1JY7 - chains B and C of the 4 polymer chains in the assembly; structure by X-ray diffraction, 3.20 A resolution.

Chain B:
Protein: Hemoglobin beta chain
From: Homo sapiens
Reference sequence: P68871 (HBB_HUMAN); numbering as in UniProt (aligned over 1-146)
Sequence (146 residues; numbered 1 to 146; the number before each row is that of its first residue):
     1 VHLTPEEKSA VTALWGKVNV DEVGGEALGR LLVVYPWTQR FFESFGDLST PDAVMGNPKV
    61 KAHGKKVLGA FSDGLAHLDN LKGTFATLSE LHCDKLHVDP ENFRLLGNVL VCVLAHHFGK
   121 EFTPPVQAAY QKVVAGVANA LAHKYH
Ion coordination: heme Fe near His92 (its only coordinating residue here)
Residues lining bound ligands: heme (HEM): Thr38, Phe41, Phe42, His63, Lys66, Val67, Ala70, Phe71, Leu88, Leu91, His92, Leu96, Val98, Asn102, Phe103, Leu106, Val137, Leu141

Chain C:
Protein: Hemoglobin alpha chain
From: Homo sapiens
Reference sequence: P69905 (HBA_HUMAN); numbering as in UniProt (aligned over 1-141)
Sequence (141 residues; each row starts with the number of its first residue):
     1 VLSPADKTNV KAAWGKVGAH AGEYGAEALE RMFLSFPTTK TYFPHFDLSH GSAQVKGHGK
    61 KVADALTNAV AHVDDMPNAL SALSDLHAHK LRVDPVNFKL LSHCLLVTLA AHLPAEFTPA
   121 VHASLDKFLA SVSTVLTSKY R
Ion coordination: heme Fe near His87 (its only coordinating residue here)
Residues lining bound ligands: heme (HEM): Met32, Thr39, Tyr42, Phe43, His45, His58, Lys61, Val62, Ala65, Leu66, Leu83, Leu86, His87, Leu91, Val93, Asn97, Phe98, Leu101, Leu136
Swiss-Prot annotation at these positions:
  - site: Lys61 (Not glycated)

How chain B and chain C interact:
Pairs across the interface (11):
  Trp37(B) - Asp94(C)
  Trp37(B) - Pro95(C)
  Trp37(B) - Tyr140(C)  hydrophobic
  Gln39(B) - Arg92(C)  hydrogen bond
  Arg40(B) - Tyr42(C)
  Arg40(B) - Leu91(C)  hydrogen bond (side chain-backbone)
  Arg40(B) - Arg92(C)  hydrogen bond (side chain-backbone)
  His97(B) - Thr41(C)
  Asp99(B) - Asp94(C)
  Asp99(B) - Val96(C)
  Asn102(B) - Asp94(C)
Interface residues without a listed pair, chain B (8 interface residues in all): Val34, Pro36
Interface residues without a listed pair, chain C (10 interface residues in all): Val93, Lys139

Overview:
Chain B and chain C form an interface of 8 and 10 residues respectively; the contacts include 3 hydrogen
bonds. Polar pairs include Gln39(B)-Arg92(C), Arg40(B)-Leu91(C) and Arg40(B)-Arg92(C). Chain B binds heme.
Chain C binds heme.
Here chain B is Hemoglobin beta chain and chain C is Hemoglobin alpha chain, both from Homo sapiens. Entry
1JY7 (The structure of human methemoglobin. the variation of a theme) was determined by X-ray diffraction
together with 1LFL, 1LFQ, 1LFT, 1LFV, 1LFY and 1LFZ from the same study.
